3KSA - chains A and E of the 8 polymer chains in the assembly; structure by X-ray diffraction, 3.30 A resolution.

[Chain A]
Protein: DNA topoisomerase 4 subunit A
Organism: Streptococcus pneumoniae
Notes: EC 5.99.1.-
UniProt: P72525 (PARC_STRPN); numbering as in UniProt (aligned over 1-488)
Amino-acid sequence (496 residues; each row starts with the number of its first residue):
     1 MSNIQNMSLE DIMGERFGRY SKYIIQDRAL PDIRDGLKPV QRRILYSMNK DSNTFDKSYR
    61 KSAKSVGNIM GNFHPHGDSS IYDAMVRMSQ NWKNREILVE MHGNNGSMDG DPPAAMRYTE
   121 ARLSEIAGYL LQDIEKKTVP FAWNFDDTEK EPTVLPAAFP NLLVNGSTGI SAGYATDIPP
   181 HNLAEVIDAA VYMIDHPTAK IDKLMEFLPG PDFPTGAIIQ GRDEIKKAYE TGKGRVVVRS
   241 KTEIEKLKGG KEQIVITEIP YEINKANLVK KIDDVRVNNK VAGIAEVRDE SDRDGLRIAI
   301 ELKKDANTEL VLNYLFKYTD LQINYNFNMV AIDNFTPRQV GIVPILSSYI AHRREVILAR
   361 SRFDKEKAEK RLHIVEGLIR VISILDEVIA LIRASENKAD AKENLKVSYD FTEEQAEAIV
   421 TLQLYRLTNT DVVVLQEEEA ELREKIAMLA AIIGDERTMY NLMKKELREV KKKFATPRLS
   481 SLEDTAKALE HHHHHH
Unresolved in the structure: 1-2, 247-252, 286, 484-496
Sequence notes: expression tag (489-496)
Curated features (UniProtKB/Swiss-Prot):
  - active site: Tyr-118 (O-(5'-phospho-DNA)-tyrosine intermediate)
  - site: Lys-38 (Interaction with DNA), His-74 (Interaction with DNA), His-76 (Interaction with DNA), Arg-87 (Interaction with DNA), Lys-93 (Interaction with DNA), Arg-117 (Transition state stabilizer)
Reported in the primary citation:
  - binding site for the 15-nt DNA strand (chain E): Ile-170

[Chain E]
Molecule: 15-nt DNA strand
Sequence (15 nucleotides; row label = number of the first residue in the row):
     1 ACCAAGGTCA TGAAT
Unresolved in the structure: 1-8

[How chain A and chain E interact]
Pairs across the interface (21; chain A residue first):
  Arg-28(A) / DA13(E)  sugar contact
  Arg-28(A) / DA14(E)  sugar contact
  Lys-38(A) / DG12(E)  hydrogen bond to the phosphate
  Lys-38(A) / DA13(E)  salt bridge to the phosphate
  Val-40(A) / DA13(E)  phosphate contact
  Val-40(A) / DA14(E)  phosphate contact
  Gln-41(A) / DA13(E)  phosphate contact
  His-74(A) / DA14(E)  salt bridge to the phosphate
  Pro-75(A) / DT15(E)  phosphate contact
  His-76(A) / DA14(E)  hydrogen bond to the phosphate
  His-76(A) / DT15(E)  salt bridge to the phosphate
  Gly-77(A) / DT15(E)  hydrogen bond to the phosphate
  Ser-80(A) / DA14(E)  phosphate contact
  Ser-80(A) / DT15(E)  phosphate contact
  Ala-84(A) / DA13(E)  phosphate contact
  Arg-87(A) / DG12(E)  salt bridge to the phosphate
  Arg-87(A) / DA13(E)  phosphate contact
  Lys-93(A) / DG12(E)  salt bridge to the phosphate
  Thr-168(A) / DG12(E)  sugar contact
  Ile-170(A) / DT11(E)  base contact
  Ile-170(A) / DG12(E)  hydrogen bond to the base

[Overview]
Chain A and chain E form an interface of 14 and 5 residues respectively; the contacts include 4 hydrogen bonds
and 5 salt bridges. Polar pairs include Ile-170(A)/DG12(E), Lys-38(A)/DG12(E) and His-76(A)/DA14(E). From
UniProt: active-site residue Tyr-118(A) on chain A. The paper reports a binding site for the 15-nt DNA strand
(chain E) at Ile-170(A).
Here chain A is DNA topoisomerase 4 subunit A (Streptococcus pneumoniae) and chain E is a 15-nt DNA strand.
Entry 3KSA (Detailed structural insight into the DNA cleavage complex of type IIA topoisomerases (cleaved
form)) was determined by X-ray diffraction (same publication as 3KSB, 3LTN and 3K9F).
